4LNZ - chain A; structure by X-ray diffraction, 3.11 A resolution.

[Chain A]
Name: Unconventional myosin-Vb
Source organism: Homo sapiens
Notes: fragment: globular domain
UniProt: Q9ULV0 (MYO5B_HUMAN); residues 1460-1848 here = UniProt positions 1460-1848
Chain sequence (394 residues; row label = number of the first residue in the row):
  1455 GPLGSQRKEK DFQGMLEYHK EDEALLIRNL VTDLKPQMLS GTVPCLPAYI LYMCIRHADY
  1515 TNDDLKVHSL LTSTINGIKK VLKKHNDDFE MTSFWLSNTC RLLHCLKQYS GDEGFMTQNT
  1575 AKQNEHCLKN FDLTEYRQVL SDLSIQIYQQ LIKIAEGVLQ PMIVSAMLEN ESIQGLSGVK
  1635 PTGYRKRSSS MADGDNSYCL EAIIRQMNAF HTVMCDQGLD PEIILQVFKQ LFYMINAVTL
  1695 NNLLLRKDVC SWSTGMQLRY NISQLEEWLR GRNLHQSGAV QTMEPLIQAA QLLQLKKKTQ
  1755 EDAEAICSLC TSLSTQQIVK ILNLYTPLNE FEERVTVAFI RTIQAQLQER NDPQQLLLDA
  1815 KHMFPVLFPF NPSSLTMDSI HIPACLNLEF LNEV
Unresolved in the structure: 1455-1463, 1626-1650, 1782-1788
Construct notes: expression tag (1455-1459)
Curated features (UniProtKB/Swiss-Prot):
  - natural variant: Q1467 to V1848 (deletion: In DIAR2), L1556 (L1556R: In DIAR2), Q1600 to V1848 (deletion: In DIAR2), R1795 to V1848 (deletion: In DIAR2)
  - mutagenesis: Y1714 (Y1714E: Abolishes interaction with RAB11A; has no effect on RAB8A interaction), Q1748 (Q1748R: Abolishes interaction with RAB11A; has no effect on RAB8A interaction)
From the paper describing this entry:
  - conformationally variable residues (order/disorder transition): E1625 to S1651, P1781 to V1789

[Summary]
UniProt lists 2 mutagenesis sites. From the paper: conformational variability at E1625 and P1781.
Chain A is Unconventional myosin-Vb (Homo sapiens); the structure, Crystal structure of human Myosin 5b
globular domain, was determined by X-ray diffraction (same publication as 4LLI).
